Entry 8AGC (electron microscopy, 3.10 A resolution); this record covers chains A and P of the 9 polymer chains in the assembly.

Chain A:
Protein: Dolichyl-diphosphooligosaccharide--protein glycotransferase
From: Saccharomyces cerevisiae
Notes: EC 2.4.99.18
UniProtKB: A0A6A5Q0M3 (A0A6A5Q0M3_YEASX); numbering as in UniProt (aligned over 1-718)
Chain sequence (718 residues; numbered 1 to 718; the number before each row is that of its first residue):
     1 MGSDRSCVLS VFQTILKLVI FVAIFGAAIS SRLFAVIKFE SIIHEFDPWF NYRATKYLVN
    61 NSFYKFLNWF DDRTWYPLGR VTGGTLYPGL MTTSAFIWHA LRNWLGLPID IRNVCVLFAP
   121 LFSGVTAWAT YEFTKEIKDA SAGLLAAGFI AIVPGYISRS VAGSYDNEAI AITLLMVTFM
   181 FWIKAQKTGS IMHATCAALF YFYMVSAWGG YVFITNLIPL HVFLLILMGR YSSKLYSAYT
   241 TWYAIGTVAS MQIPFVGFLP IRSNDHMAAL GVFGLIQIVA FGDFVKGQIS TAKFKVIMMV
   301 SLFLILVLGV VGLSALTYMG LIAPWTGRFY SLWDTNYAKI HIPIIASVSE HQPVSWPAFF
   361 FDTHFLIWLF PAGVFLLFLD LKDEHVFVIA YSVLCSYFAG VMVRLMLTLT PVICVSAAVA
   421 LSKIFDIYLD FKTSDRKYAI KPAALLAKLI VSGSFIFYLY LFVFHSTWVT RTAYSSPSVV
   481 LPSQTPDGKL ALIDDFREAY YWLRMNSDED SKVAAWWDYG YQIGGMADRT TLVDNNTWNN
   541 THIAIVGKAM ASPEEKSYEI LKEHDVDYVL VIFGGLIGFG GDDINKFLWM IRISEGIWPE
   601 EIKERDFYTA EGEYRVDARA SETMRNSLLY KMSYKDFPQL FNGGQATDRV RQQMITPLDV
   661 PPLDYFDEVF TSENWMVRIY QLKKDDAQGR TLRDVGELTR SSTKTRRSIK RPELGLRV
Disordered / not traced: 1-5, 433-440, 484-491
Covalently attached groups: glycan linked to Asn539
Ion coordination: Mn2+: Asp166 (together with ELU)
Small-molecule neighbours:
  - 5-Carboxy-N,N'-tetramethyl rhodamine (323; 2-[3,6-bis(dimethylamino)xanthen-9-yl]-5-methanoyl-benzoate): Phe361, Thr472, Ala473, Ser476, Pro482
  - beta-D-mannopyranose / ELU / alpha-D-mannopyranose / N-acetylglucosamine / 2-acetamido-2-deoxy-alpha-D-glucopyranose: Asp47, Gly79, Arg80, Val81, Gly84, Thr85, Asp166, Asn167, Trp208, Gly209, Gly210, Val212, Phe213, Asn216, Phe255, Trp325, Arg328, Phe329, Leu332, Ile344, Ile345, Glu350, Leu394, Phe398, Arg404, Leu405, Tyr521, Asn535, Asn536, Thr537, Trp538
  - palmitoyl-linoleoyl phosphatidylcholine (CPL; 1-palmitoyl-2-linoleoyl-sn-glycero-3-phosphocholine), molecule 1: Val22, Phe25, Gly26, Ile29, Ser30, Leu33
  - palmitoyl-linoleoyl phosphatidylcholine (CPL), molecule 2: Ile29, Leu33, Val36, Ile37, Ser41, Ile97, Ala100, Leu101, Leu105, Leu107, Ile109, Arg112, Asn113, Val114, Leu117, Leu121
  - palmitoyl-linoleoyl phosphatidylcholine (CPL), molecule 3: Phe63, Leu67, Pro88, Gly89, Thr92, Phe96, Leu199, Phe202, Tyr203, Ser206, Gln252, Ile253, Pro254
  - palmitoyl-linoleoyl phosphatidylcholine (CPL), molecule 4: Leu105, Ile109, Asn113
  - phosphatidylethanolamine (PTY), molecule 1: Leu58, Ser62, Phe63, Thr92, Ala95, Phe96, His99, Phe202
  - phosphatidylethanolamine (PTY), molecule 2: Leu224, Leu227, Met228, Arg230, Phe378, Leu381, Ile389, Ala390, Val393, Leu394
From the paper describing this entry:
  - catalytic residues: Asp47, Glu350 (citing earlier work)
  - binding site for the ligand ELU: Trp208, Arg328, Arg404
  - Mn2+ coordination: Asp47, Asp166

Chain P:
Protein: Peptide
Chain sequence (7 residues; each row starts with the number of its first residue):
     2 YAAATSA
Covalently attached groups: 5-Carboxy-N,N'-tetramethyl rhodamine (323) linked to Tyr2
Modified positions: Ala4 (2,4-diaminobutyric acid; DAB)

Interface between chain A and chain P:
Residue-residue contacts - 22 pairs, chain A then chain P:
  Glu45(A) - Ala3(P)
  Phe46(A) - Ala3(P)  hydrophobic
  Phe46(A) - Ala5(P)  hydrophobic
  Asp47(A) - Ala4(P)
  Arg159(A) - Tyr2(P)
  Ser347(A) - Thr6(P)
  Ser347(A) - Ser7(P)  hydrogen bond (backbone-side chain)
  Val348(A) - Ala3(P)
  Val348(A) - Ala5(P)
  Ser349(A) - Ala5(P)
  Val403(A) - Tyr2(P)  hydrophobic
  Trp516(A) - Thr6(P)  hydrogen bond
  Trp517(A) - Ala4(P)
  Trp517(A) - Ala5(P)  hydrophobic
  Trp517(A) - Thr6(P)  hydrogen bond
  Asp518(A) - Ala5(P)
  Asp518(A) - Thr6(P)  hydrogen bond
  Asn535(A) - Ala4(P)  hydrogen bond (side chain-backbone)
  Asn585(A) - Ala8(P)
  Lys586(A) - Thr6(P)
  Trp589(A) - Thr6(P)
  Trp589(A) - Ser7(P)  hydrogen bond (side chain-backbone)
Interface residues without a listed pair, chain A (17 interface residues in all): Glu350, Asn536
From the paper, about this interface:
  - interface residues, chain A: Asn535(A)

Summary:
Chain A and chain P form an interface of 17 and 7 residues respectively; the contacts include 6 hydrogen
bonds. Polar pairs include Ser347(A)-Ser7(P), Trp516(A)-Thr6(P) and Trp517(A)-Thr6(P). From the paper:
catalytic residues Asp47(A) and Glu350(A); a binding site for the ligand ELU at Trp208(A), Arg328(A) and
Arg404(A).
Here chain A is Dolichyl-diphosphooligosaccharide--protein glycotransferase (Saccharomyces cerevisiae) and
chain P is Peptide. Entry 8AGC (Structure of yeast oligosaccharylransferase complex with lipid-linked
oligosaccharide and non-acceptor peptide bound) was determined by electron microscopy together with 8AGB and
8AGE from the same study.
